Entry 6JE3 (X-ray diffraction, 2.93 A resolution); this record covers chains A and B of the 4 polymer chains in the assembly.

[Chain A]
Name: CRISPR-associated endonuclease Cas9
Organism: Neisseria meningitidis
Notes: EC 3.1.-.-
Chain sequence (1083 residues; each row starts with the number of its first residue; numbering starts at 0):
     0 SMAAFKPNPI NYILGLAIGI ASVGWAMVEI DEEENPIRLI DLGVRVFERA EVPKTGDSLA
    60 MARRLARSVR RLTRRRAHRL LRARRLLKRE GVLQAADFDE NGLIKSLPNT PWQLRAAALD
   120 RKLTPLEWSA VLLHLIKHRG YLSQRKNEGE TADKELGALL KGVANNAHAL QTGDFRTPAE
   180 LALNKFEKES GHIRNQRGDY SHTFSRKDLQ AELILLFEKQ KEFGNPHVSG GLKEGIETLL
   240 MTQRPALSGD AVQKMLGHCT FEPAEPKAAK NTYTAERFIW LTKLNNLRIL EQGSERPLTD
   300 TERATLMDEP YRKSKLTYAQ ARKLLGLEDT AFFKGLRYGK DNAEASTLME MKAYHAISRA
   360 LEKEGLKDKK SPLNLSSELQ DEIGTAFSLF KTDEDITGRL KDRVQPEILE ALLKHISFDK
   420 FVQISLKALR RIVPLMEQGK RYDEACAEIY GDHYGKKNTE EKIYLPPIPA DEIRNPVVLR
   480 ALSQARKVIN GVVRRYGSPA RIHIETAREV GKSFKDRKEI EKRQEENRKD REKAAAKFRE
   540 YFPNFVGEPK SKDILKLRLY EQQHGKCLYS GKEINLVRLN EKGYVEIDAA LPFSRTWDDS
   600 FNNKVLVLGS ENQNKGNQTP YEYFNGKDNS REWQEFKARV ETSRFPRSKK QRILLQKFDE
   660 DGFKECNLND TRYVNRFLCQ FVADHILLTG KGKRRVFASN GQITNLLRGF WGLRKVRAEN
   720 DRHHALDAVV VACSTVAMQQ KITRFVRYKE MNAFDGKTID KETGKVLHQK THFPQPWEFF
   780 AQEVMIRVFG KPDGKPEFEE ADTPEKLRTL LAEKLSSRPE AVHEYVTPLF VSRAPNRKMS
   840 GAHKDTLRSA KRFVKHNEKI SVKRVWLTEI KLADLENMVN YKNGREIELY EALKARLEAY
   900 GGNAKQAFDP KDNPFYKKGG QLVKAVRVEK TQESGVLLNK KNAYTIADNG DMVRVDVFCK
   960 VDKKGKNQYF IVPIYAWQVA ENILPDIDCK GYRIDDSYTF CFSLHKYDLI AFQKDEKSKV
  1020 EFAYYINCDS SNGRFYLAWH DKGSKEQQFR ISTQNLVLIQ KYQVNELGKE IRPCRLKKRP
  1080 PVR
Disordered / not traced: 0-6, 146-152, 292-295, 454-457, 500, 521-675, 709-717, 733, 738-774
Disulfides: Cys958-Cys1000
What the authors report for this chain:
  - binding site for non-target DNA strand: Asp1028
  - binding site for target DNA strand: Arg1033
  - specificity-determining residues: Asp1028, Arg1033
  - mutagenesis - D1028A, R1033A: abolished catalytic activity
  - mutagenesis - N1031A: unchanged catalytic activity

[Chain B]
Molecule: sgRNA
Sequence (135 nucleotides; numbered 1 to 135; the number before each row is that of its first residue):
     1 GGUCACUCUG CUAUUUAACU UUACGUUGUA GCUCCCUUUC UCGAAAGAGA ACCGUUGCUA
    61 CAAUAAGGCC GUCUGAAAAG AUGUGCCGCA ACGCUCUGCC CCUUAAAGCU CCUGCUUUAA
   121 GGGGCAUCGU UUAUC
Disordered / not traced: 103-119, 135

[Chain A / chain B interface]
Residue-residue contacts (213):
  Ser57(A) - A17(B)  hydrogen bond to the phosphate
  Leu58(A) - A90(B)  sugar contact
  Ala59(A) - A17(B)  phosphate contact
  Ala59(A) - A90(B)  sugar contact
  Arg62(A) - G88(B)  salt bridge to the phosphate
  Arg62(A) - C89(B)  salt bridge to the phosphate
  Arg62(A) - A90(B)  hydrogen bond to the base
  Arg62(A) - U132(B)  hydrogen bond to the base
  Arg63(A) - A17(B)  salt bridge to the phosphate
  Arg63(A) - A18(B)  salt bridge to the phosphate
  Arg63(A) - C19(B)  phosphate contact
  Ala65(A) - C89(B)  base contact
  Arg66(A) - A18(B)  salt bridge to the phosphate
  Arg66(A) - C19(B)  salt bridge to the phosphate
  Arg66(A) - G88(B)  salt bridge to the phosphate
  Arg69(A) - A65(B)  phosphate contact
  Arg69(A) - G88(B)  salt bridge to the phosphate
  Arg69(A) - C89(B)  salt bridge to the phosphate
  Arg70(A) - C19(B)  salt bridge to the phosphate
  Arg70(A) - U20(B)  salt bridge to the phosphate
  Arg70(A) - C87(B)  salt bridge to the phosphate
  Leu71(A) - U21(B)  base contact
  Leu71(A) - U22(B)  base contact
  Thr72(A) - A65(B)  hydrogen bond to the phosphate
  Arg73(A) - C86(B)  salt bridge to the phosphate
  Arg73(A) - C87(B)  salt bridge to the phosphate
  Arg74(A) - U20(B)  salt bridge to the phosphate
  Arg74(A) - U21(B)  salt bridge to the phosphate
  Arg74(A) - G85(B)  salt bridge to the phosphate
  Arg74(A) - C86(B)  salt bridge to the phosphate
  His77(A) - G83(B)  base contact
  His77(A) - G85(B)  phosphate contact
  Arg78(A) - U22(B)  salt bridge to the phosphate
  Leu79(A) - A62(B)  phosphate contact
  Arg81(A) - G83(B)  hydrogen bond to the phosphate
  Arg81(A) - U84(B)  sugar contact
  Arg83(A) - A62(B)  salt bridge to the phosphate
  Arg84(A) - U82(B)  salt bridge to the phosphate
  Arg84(A) - G83(B)  base contact
  Arg88(A) - U82(B)  salt bridge to the phosphate
  Arg88(A) - G83(B)  salt bridge to the phosphate
  Leu102(A) - A62(B)  sugar contact
  Pro107(A) - A60(B)  sugar contact
  Asn108(A) - A30(B)  base contact
  Asn108(A) - G31(B)  hydrogen bond to the base
  Asn108(A) - U59(B)  hydrogen bond to the sugar
  Asn108(A) - A60(B)  sugar contact
  Pro110(A) - U59(B)  sugar contact
  Pro110(A) - A60(B)  sugar contact
  Trp111(A) - U59(B)  hydrogen bond to the phosphate
  Trp111(A) - A60(B)  hydrogen bond to the phosphate
  His133(A) - A60(B)  salt bridge to the phosphate
  His133(A) - C61(B)  phosphate contact
  Lys136(A) - C61(B)  phosphate contact
  Lys136(A) - A62(B)  salt bridge to the phosphate
  His137(A) - A23(B)  phosphate contact
  His137(A) - C61(B)  salt bridge to the phosphate
  Arg138(A) - U21(B)  hydrogen bond to the phosphate
  Arg138(A) - U22(B)  salt bridge to the phosphate
  Gly139(A) - U22(B)  sugar contact
  Gly139(A) - A23(B)  hydrogen bond to the phosphate
  Tyr140(A) - U22(B)  sugar contact
  Gln143(A) - U20(B)  hydrogen bond to the base
  Gly190(A) - C58(B)  sugar contact
  His191(A) - C58(B)  phosphate contact
  His191(A) - U59(B)  phosphate contact
  Ile192(A) - U59(B)  hydrogen bond to the phosphate
  Arg193(A) - C24(B)  salt bridge to the phosphate
  Arg193(A) - U59(B)  hydrogen bond to the phosphate
  Arg193(A) - A60(B)  salt bridge to the phosphate
  Asn194(A) - A23(B)  hydrogen bond to the phosphate
  Asn194(A) - C24(B)  hydrogen bond to the phosphate
  Gln195(A) - C24(B)  phosphate contact
  Gln195(A) - G25(B)  phosphate contact
  Gln195(A) - C58(B)  hydrogen bond to the phosphate
  Arg196(A) - C24(B)  hydrogen bond to the phosphate
  Arg196(A) - G25(B)  hydrogen bond to the phosphate
  Gly197(A) - C24(B)  hydrogen bond to the sugar
  Asp198(A) - A23(B)  sugar contact
  Tyr199(A) - A23(B)  sugar contact
  Thr202(A) - U22(B)  sugar contact
  Thr202(A) - A23(B)  sugar contact
  Arg205(A) - U21(B)  sugar contact
  Arg205(A) - U22(B)  sugar contact
  Thr241(A) - U84(B)  sugar contact
  Gln242(A) - U20(B)  hydrogen bond to the sugar
  Gln242(A) - U21(B)  hydrogen bond to the sugar
  Gln242(A) - U84(B)  base contact
  Arg243(A) - U20(B)  hydrogen bond to the sugar
  Arg243(A) - U21(B)  hydrogen bond to the phosphate
  Arg243(A) - U84(B)  sugar contact
  Arg243(A) - G85(B)  salt bridge to the phosphate
  Arg243(A) - C86(B)  salt bridge to the phosphate
  Pro244(A) - C19(B)  sugar contact
  Pro244(A) - U20(B)  sugar contact
  Ala245(A) - C19(B)  hydrogen bond to the sugar
  Ala245(A) - U20(B)  sugar contact
  Thr259(A) - U7(B)  phosphate contact
  Thr259(A) - C8(B)  hydrogen bond to the phosphate
  Lys269(A) - G10(B)  salt bridge to the phosphate
  Lys269(A) - C11(B)  salt bridge to the phosphate
  Phe277(A) - C8(B)  sugar contact
  Ile278(A) - U9(B)  sugar contact
  Ile278(A) - G10(B)  phosphate contact
  Thr281(A) - U9(B)  sugar contact
  Val421(A) - U9(B)  phosphate contact
  Gln422(A) - C8(B)  phosphate contact
  Gln422(A) - U9(B)  hydrogen bond to the phosphate
  Tyr441(A) - U7(B)  hydrogen bond to the sugar
  Tyr441(A) - C8(B)  hydrogen bond to the sugar
  Tyr463(A) - G123(B)  phosphate contact
  Pro466(A) - G93(B)  sugar contact
  Pro466(A) - C94(B)  phosphate contact
  Arg473(A) - U15(B)  base contact
  Arg473(A) - U16(B)  hydrogen bond to the sugar
  Leu478(A) - A91(B)  sugar contact
  Leu478(A) - C92(B)  sugar contact
  Arg479(A) - A91(B)  salt bridge to the phosphate
  Arg479(A) - C92(B)  salt bridge to the phosphate
  Ser482(A) - C92(B)  phosphate contact
  Ser482(A) - G93(B)  hydrogen bond to the phosphate
  Arg485(A) - G93(B)  salt bridge to the phosphate
  Lys486(A) - G93(B)  salt bridge to the phosphate
  Lys486(A) - C125(B)  salt bridge to the phosphate
  Lys511(A) - U14(B)  hydrogen bond to the base
  Lys511(A) - U15(B)  hydrogen bond to the sugar
  Pro834(A) - A126(B)  phosphate contact
  Arg836(A) - C125(B)  hydrogen bond to the sugar
  Arg836(A) - A126(B)  phosphate contact
  Lys837(A) - A91(B)  phosphate contact
  Lys837(A) - A126(B)  salt bridge to the phosphate
  Met838(A) - U127(B)  base contact
  Ser839(A) - A90(B)  hydrogen bond to the phosphate
  Gly840(A) - A65(B)  hydrogen bond to the base
  Gly840(A) - A66(B)  base contact
  Gly840(A) - C89(B)  sugar contact
  Ala841(A) - A65(B)  base contact
  Ala841(A) - C89(B)  base contact
  His842(A) - A65(B)  hydrogen bond to the sugar
  His842(A) - A66(B)  sugar contact
  Leu846(A) - U26(B)  hydrogen bond to the sugar
  Leu846(A) - U27(B)  sugar contact
  Leu846(A) - A63(B)  base contact
  Arg847(A) - U27(B)  sugar contact
  Ser848(A) - U27(B)  phosphate contact
  Ser848(A) - G28(B)  hydrogen bond to the phosphate
  Lys850(A) - G54(B)  salt bridge to the phosphate
  Lys862(A) - U27(B)  phosphate contact
  Arg863(A) - U26(B)  salt bridge to the phosphate
  Arg863(A) - U27(B)  hydrogen bond to the phosphate
  Arg863(A) - G57(B)  salt bridge to the phosphate
  Trp865(A) - G25(B)  phosphate contact
  Trp865(A) - U26(B)  phosphate contact
  Val878(A) - G54(B)  phosphate contact
  Val878(A) - U55(B)  phosphate contact
  Asn879(A) - G54(B)  hydrogen bond to the sugar
  Asn879(A) - U55(B)  hydrogen bond to the sugar
  Asn882(A) - G54(B)  sugar contact
  Arg884(A) - C36(B)  hydrogen bond to the base
  Arg884(A) - U37(B)  sugar contact
  Arg884(A) - C53(B)  hydrogen bond to the base
  Arg884(A) - G54(B)  hydrogen bond to the base
  Glu885(A) - C35(B)  hydrogen bond to the sugar
  Glu885(A) - C36(B)  sugar contact
  Glu885(A) - U55(B)  sugar contact
  Lys916(A) - C34(B)  hydrogen bond to the base
  Lys916(A) - C35(B)  base contact
  Lys916(A) - U55(B)  sugar contact
  Lys916(A) - U56(B)  hydrogen bond to the sugar
  Lys917(A) - C34(B)  hydrogen bond to the sugar
  Lys917(A) - C35(B)  phosphate contact
  Gly918(A) - C34(B)  phosphate contact
  Gly918(A) - C35(B)  phosphate contact
  Gln920(A) - U33(B)  hydrogen bond to the sugar
  Gln920(A) - C34(B)  sugar contact
  Gln920(A) - U56(B)  hydrogen bond to the base
  Gln920(A) - G57(B)  sugar contact
  Leu921(A) - U56(B)  hydrogen bond to the sugar
  Leu921(A) - G57(B)  sugar contact
  Val922(A) - U56(B)  sugar contact
  Lys923(A) - G57(B)  hydrogen bond to the phosphate
  Lys923(A) - C58(B)  salt bridge to the phosphate
  Ala924(A) - U56(B)  phosphate contact
  Ala924(A) - G57(B)  hydrogen bond to the phosphate
  Val925(A) - U56(B)  phosphate contact
  Arg926(A) - G28(B)  salt bridge to the phosphate
  Arg926(A) - U55(B)  salt bridge to the phosphate
  Arg926(A) - U56(B)  hydrogen bond to the phosphate
  Val935(A) - A66(B)  sugar contact
  Leu937(A) - A65(B)  sugar contact
  Leu937(A) - A66(B)  sugar contact
  Asn938(A) - A63(B)  hydrogen bond to the sugar
  Lys939(A) - A66(B)  phosphate contact
  Lys939(A) - G67(B)  salt bridge to the phosphate
  Asn941(A) - G28(B)  sugar contact
  Asn941(A) - A62(B)  hydrogen bond to the sugar
  Ala942(A) - G28(B)  sugar contact
  Tyr943(A) - U27(B)  sugar contact
  Thr944(A) - U27(B)  hydrogen bond to the sugar
  Arg953(A) - U127(B)  hydrogen bond to the base
  Ala975(A) - A66(B)  base contact
  Trp976(A) - A66(B)  sugar contact
  Ala979(A) - A66(B)  base contact
  Ala979(A) - G67(B)  hydrogen bond to the sugar
  Glu980(A) - A66(B)  hydrogen bond to the sugar
  Glu980(A) - G67(B)  phosphate contact
  Cys1073(A) - C100(B)  sugar contact
  Cys1073(A) - C101(B)  sugar contact
  Arg1074(A) - C100(B)  phosphate contact
  Arg1074(A) - C101(B)  hydrogen bond to the phosphate
  Leu1075(A) - C100(B)  phosphate contact
  Pro1080(A) - U127(B)  hydrogen bond to the base
  Arg1082(A) - U127(B)  base contact
Also at the interface, not in a pair above, chain A (140 interface residues in all): Met60, Ser67, Val68, Arg75, Ala76, Leu106, Leu132, Leu158, Met254, Phe260, Lys282, Asn474, Pro475, Gln483, Asn835, Asp844, Thr845, Val861, Gly883, Gly919, Val1063, Leu1066, Arg1071, Pro1072, Pro1079, Val1081
Also at the interface, not in a pair above, chain B (64 interface residues in all): U64, C102, G124

[Overview]
The interface between chain A and chain B involves 140 residues on one side and 64 on the other; the contacts
include 63 hydrogen bonds and 46 salt bridges. Polar pairs include Arg62(A)-A90(B), Arg62(A)-U132(B) and
Asn108(A)-G31(B). From the paper: a binding site for non-target DNA strand at Asp1028(A); D1028A and R1033A of
chain A abolish catalytic activity.
Chain A is CRISPR-associated endonuclease Cas9 (Neisseria meningitidis) and chain B is sgRNA; the structure,
Crystal structure of Nme2Cas9 in complex with sgRNA and target DNA (AGGCCC PAM) with 5 nt ..., was determined
by X-ray diffraction (same publication as 6JDQ, 6JDV, 6JE4, 6JE9, 6JFU, 6KC7 and 6KC8).
